7CQI - chains S and T of the 5 polymer chains in the assembly; structure by electron microscopy, 3.20 A resolution.

== Chain S ==
Name: Serine palmitoyltransferase 1
From: Homo sapiens
Notes: EC 2.3.1.50
UniProt: O15269 (SPTC1_HUMAN); residue numbers follow UniProt; this construct covers 1-473
Chain sequence (473 residues; numbered 1 to 473; the number before each row is that of its first residue):
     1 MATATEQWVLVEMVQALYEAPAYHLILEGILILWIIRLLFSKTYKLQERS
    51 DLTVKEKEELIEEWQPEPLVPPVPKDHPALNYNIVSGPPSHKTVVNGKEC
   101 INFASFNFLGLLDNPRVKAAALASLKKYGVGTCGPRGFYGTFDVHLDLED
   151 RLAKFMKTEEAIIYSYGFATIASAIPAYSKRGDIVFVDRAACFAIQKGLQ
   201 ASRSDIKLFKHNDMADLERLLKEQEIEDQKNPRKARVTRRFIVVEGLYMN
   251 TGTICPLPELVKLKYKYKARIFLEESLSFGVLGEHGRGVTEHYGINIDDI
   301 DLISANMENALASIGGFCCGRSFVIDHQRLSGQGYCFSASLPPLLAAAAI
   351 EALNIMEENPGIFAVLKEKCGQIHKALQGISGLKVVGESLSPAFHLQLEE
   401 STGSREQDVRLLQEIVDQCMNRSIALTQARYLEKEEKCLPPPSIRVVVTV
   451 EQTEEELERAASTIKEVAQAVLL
Unresolved in the structure: 1-51, 473
Ligand contacts:
  - GE0 ([[(2R,3S,4R,5R)-5-(6-aminopurin-9-yl)-4-oxidanyl-3-phosphonooxy-oxolan-2-yl]methoxy-oxidanyl-phosphoryl] [(3R)-2,2-dimethyl-3-oxidanyl-4-oxidanylidene-4-[[3-oxidanylidene-3-[2-(2-oxidanylideneheptadecylsulfanyl)ethylamino]propyl]amino]butyl] hydrogen phosphate): Pro-135, Phe-138, Arg-181, Arg-203, Cys-336, Phe-337
  - pyridoxyl-serine-5-monophosphate (PLS; [3-hydroxy-2-methyl-5-phosphonooxymethyl-pyridin-4-ylmethyl]-serine): Cys-133, Pro-135, Phe-337, Ser-338, Ala-339
UniProt features mapped onto this chain:
  - modified residue: Tyr-164 (Phosphotyrosine)
  - natural variant: Ala-20 (A20S: In ALS27), Tyr-23 (Y23F: In ALS27), Leu-38 (L38R: In ALS27; uncertain significance), Leu-39 (deletion: In ALS27), Phe-40 to Ser-41 (deletion: In ALS27), Cys-133 (C133W: In HSAN1A; C133Y: In HSAN1A), Val-144 (V144D: In HSAN1A), Arg-239 (R239W: In a breast cancer sample), Ala-310 (A310G: Found in a patient with HSAN1A; uncertain significance), Ser-331 (S331F: In HSAN1A; S331Y: In ALS27 and HSAN1A), Ala-352 (A352V: In HSAN1A), Gly-387 (G387A: Does not affect catalytic activity towards serine)
  - mutagenesis: Phe-138 (F138A: Decreased catalytic activity with L-serine and palmitoyl-CoA as substrates), Tyr-164 (Y164F: Increased serine palmitoyltransferase activity and sphingolipid content), Phe-337 (F337A: Strongly decreased catalytic activity with L-serine and palmitoyl-CoA as substrates), Ser-338 (S338A: Decreased catalytic activity with L-serine and palmitoyl-CoA as substrates)

== Chain T ==
Name: Serine palmitoyltransferase 2
From: Homo sapiens
Notes: EC 2.3.1.50
UniProt: O15270 (SPTC2_HUMAN); numbering as in UniProt (aligned over 1-562)
Chain sequence (562 residues; each row starts with the number of its first residue):
     1 MRPEPGGCCCRRTVRANGCVANGEVRNGYVRSSAAAAAAAAAGQIHHVTQ
    51 NGGLYKRPFNEAFEETPMLVAVLTYVGYGVLTLFGYLRDFLRYWRIEKCH
   101 HATEREEQKDFVSLYQDFENFYTRNLYMRIRDNWNRPICSVPGARVDIME
   151 RQSHDYNWSFKYTGNIIKGVINMGSYNYLGFARNTGSCQEAAAKVLEEYG
   201 AGVCSTRQEIGNLDKHEELEELVARFLGVEAAMAYGMGFATNSMNIPALV
   251 GKGCLILSDELNHASLVLGARLSGATIRIFKHNNMQSLEKLLKDAIVYGQ
   301 PRTRRPWKKILILVEGIYSMEGSIVRLPEVIALKKKYKAYLYLDEAHSIG
   351 ALGPTGRGVVEYFGLDPEDVDVMMGTFTKSFGASGGYIGGKKELIDYLRT
   401 HSHSAVYATSLSPPVVEQIITSMKCIMGQDGTSLGKECVQQLAENTRYFR
   451 RRLKEMGFIIYGNEDSPVVPLMLYMPAKIGAFGREMLKRNIGVVVVGFPA
   501 TPIIESRARFCLSAAHTKEILDTALKEIDEVGDLLQLKYSRHRLVPLLDR
   551 PFDETTYEETED
Unresolved in the structure: 1-44, 429-432, 547-562
Ligand contacts:
  - GE0 ([[(2R,3S,4R,5R)-5-(6-aminopurin-9-yl)-4-oxidanyl-3-phosphonooxy-oxolan-2-yl]methoxy-oxidanyl-phosphoryl] [(3R)-2,2-dimethyl-3-oxidanyl-4-oxidanylidene-4-[[3-oxidanylidene-3-[2-(2-oxidanylideneheptadecylsulfanyl)ethylamino]propyl]amino]butyl] hydrogen phosphate): Tyr-122, Leu-126, Tyr-127, Ile-130, Trp-134, Tyr-176, Ser-258, Asp-259, Glu-260, Asn-262, His-263, Ala-264, Val-267, Arg-271, Ile-277, Ile-279, Ser-319, Met-320, Ile-479, Val-496, Gly-497, Phe-498, Pro-499, Ala-500, Arg-509
  - pyridoxyl-serine-5-monophosphate (PLS; [3-hydroxy-2-methyl-5-phosphonooxymethyl-pyridin-4-ylmethyl]-serine): Tyr-176, Gly-238, Phe-239, Asn-242, His-263, Ser-265, Glu-315, Asp-344, Ala-346, His-347, Met-374, Thr-376, Thr-378, Lys-379
UniProt features mapped onto this chain:
  - modified residue: Lys-379 (N6-(pyridoxal phosphate)lysine)
  - natural variant: Ala-182 (A182P: In HSAN1C), Arg-183 (R183W: In HSAN1C), Val-359 (V359M: In HSAN1C loss of normal activity as measured by reduced formation of sphinganine), Gly-382 (G382V: In HSAN1C), Ile-504 (I504F: In HSAN1C loss of normal activity as measured by reduced formation of sphinganine)
  - mutagenesis: Tyr-122 (Y122A: Decreased catalytic activity with L-serine and palmitoyl-CoA as substrates. Does not affect the negative regulation by OMRDL3 and ceramides), Leu-126 (L126W: Some decrease in catalytic activity with L-serine and palmitoyl-CoA as substrates), Ile-130 (I130W: Loss of catalytic activity with L-serine and palmitoyl-CoA as substrates), Trp-134 (W134A: Loss of catalytic activity with L-serine and palmitoyl-CoA as substrates), Tyr-176 (Y176A: Loss of catalytic activity with L-serine and palmitoyl-CoA as substrates), Ser-258 (S258R: Loss of catalytic activity with L-serine and palmitoyl-CoA as substrates), Arg-302 (R302A: Reduces the dimerization propensity with SPTLC1; reduces the dimerization propensity with SPTLC1; when associated with A-305. Does not impair enzymatic activity ...), Arg-304 (R304A: Reduces the dimerization propensity with SPTLC1; when associated with A-302 and A-304. Does not impair enzymatic activity; when associated with A-302 and A-304), Arg-305 (R305A: Reduces the dimerization propensity with SPTLC1; when associated with A-302 and A-304. Does not impair enzymatic activity; when associated with A-302 and A-304), Met-320 (M320Q: Decreased catalytic activity with L-serine and palmitoyl-CoA as substrates), Thr-378 (T378A: Decreased catalytic activity with L-serine and palmitoyl-CoA as substrates), Lys-379 (K379A: Loss of catalytic activity with L-serine and palmitoyl-CoA as substrates), 3 further mutagenesis entries in UniProt

== Interface between chain S and chain T ==
Contacting residue pairs - 149 pairs, chain S then chain T:
  Ile-61(S) / Val-297(T)  hydrophobic
  Glu-62(S) / Ile-296(T)
  Glu-62(S) / Lys-338(T)
  Trp-64(S) / Pro-306(T)
  Trp-64(S) / Trp-307(T)
  Trp-64(S) / Lys-338(T)
  Pro-66(S) / Lys-308(T)
  Pro-66(S) / Lys-338(T)
  Glu-67(S) / Lys-308(T)  hydrogen bond (backbone-backbone)
  Glu-67(S) / Tyr-340(T)  hydrogen bond (backbone-side chain)
  Pro-68(S) / Lys-309(T)  hydrogen bond (backbone-side chain)
  Pro-68(S) / Tyr-340(T)
  Leu-69(S) / Lys-309(T)  hydrogen bond (backbone-side chain)
  Leu-69(S) / Tyr-340(T)
  Leu-69(S) / Leu-394(T)  hydrophobic
  Val-70(S) / Glu-393(T)
  Val-70(S) / Tyr-397(T)  hydrophobic
  Pro-71(S) / Tyr-397(T)  hydrophobic
  Val-73(S) / Tyr-397(T)  hydrophobic
  Val-73(S) / His-401(T)
  His-77(S) / Thr-400(T)
  His-77(S) / His-401(T)
  Ala-79(S) / Gln-208(T)
  Tyr-82(S) / Arg-207(T)
  Tyr-82(S) / Gln-208(T)  hydrogen bond
  Tyr-82(S) / Asn-212(T)
  Tyr-82(S) / Arg-399(T)  hydrogen bond (side chain-backbone)
  Tyr-82(S) / Ala-405(T)
  Asn-83(S) / Asn-212(T)
  Ile-84(S) / Asn-212(T)
  Ile-84(S) / Glu-217(T)
  Val-85(S) / Asn-212(T)  hydrogen bond (backbone-backbone)
  Val-85(S) / Leu-213(T)
  Val-85(S) / Asp-214(T)  hydrogen bond (backbone-backbone)
  Ser-86(S) / Asp-214(T)
  Gly-87(S) / Tyr-199(T)
  Pro-88(S) / Glu-198(T)
  Pro-88(S) / Tyr-199(T)
  Pro-89(S) / Leu-213(T)
  Ala-104(S) / Ile-210(T)  hydrophobic
  Ser-105(S) / Cys-204(T)
  Phe-106(S) / Cys-204(T)  hydrogen bond (backbone-backbone)
  Asn-107(S) / Cys-204(T)
  Leu-112(S) / Gly-202(T)
  Lys-118(S) / Leu-196(T)  hydrogen bond (side chain-backbone)
  Lys-118(S) / Glu-197(T)  hydrogen bond (side chain-backbone)
  Lys-118(S) / Glu-198(T)
  Lys-118(S) / Gly-200(T)
  Leu-122(S) / Ala-193(T)  hydrophobic
  Leu-125(S) / Gln-189(T)
  Leu-125(S) / Ala-193(T)  hydrophobic
  Lys-127(S) / Cys-139(T)
  Lys-127(S) / Val-141(T)
  Tyr-128(S) / Cys-139(T)
  Tyr-128(S) / Val-141(T)
  Gly-129(S) / Arg-183(T)
  Val-130(S) / Gln-418(T)
  Gly-131(S) / Gly-382(T)
  Cys-133(S) / Ser-175(T)
  Cys-133(S) / Tyr-176(T)  hydrogen bond (side chain-backbone)
  Pro-135(S) / Tyr-176(T)
  Arg-136(S) / Asn-135(T)  hydrogen bond (backbone-side chain)
  Gly-137(S) / Trp-134(T)
  Phe-138(S) / Trp-134(T)
  Phe-138(S) / Gly-174(T)
  Phe-138(S) / Val-494(T)  hydrophobic
  Phe-138(S) / Val-496(T)  hydrophobic
  Phe-138(S) / Arg-509(T)
  Tyr-139(S) / Arg-136(T)  hydrogen bond
  Tyr-139(S) / Ile-138(T)
  Tyr-139(S) / Ile-148(T)  hydrophobic
  Tyr-139(S) / Gly-492(T)
  Tyr-139(S) / Val-493(T)
  Thr-141(S) / Arg-136(T)
  Thr-141(S) / Pro-137(T)
  Thr-141(S) / Ile-138(T)  hydrogen bond (backbone-backbone)
  Phe-142(S) / Ile-138(T)
  Phe-142(S) / Ser-140(T)
  Phe-142(S) / Pro-142(T)
  Asp-143(S) / Pro-137(T)
  Asp-143(S) / Ile-138(T)
  Asp-143(S) / Met-149(T)
  Leu-146(S) / Tyr-162(T)
  Ser-165(S) / Met-237(T)
  Tyr-166(S) / Met-237(T)  hydrophobic
  Tyr-166(S) / Ala-240(T)  hydrophobic
  Tyr-166(S) / Met-244(T)  hydrophobic
  Tyr-166(S) / Ala-408(T)
  Phe-168(S) / Met-244(T)  hydrophobic
  Phe-168(S) / Tyr-407(T)  hydrophobic
  Tyr-178(S) / Tyr-115(T)
  Phe-193(S) / His-403(T)
  Phe-193(S) / Tyr-407(T)  hydrophobic
  Gln-200(S) / Leu-272(T)  hydrogen bond (side chain-backbone)
  Ala-201(S) / Arg-271(T)  hydrogen bond (backbone-side chain)
  Arg-203(S) / Arg-271(T)
  Arg-236(S) / Val-112(T)
  Arg-236(S) / Ser-113(T)
  Thr-238(S) / Val-112(T)
  Arg-239(S) / Val-112(T)
  Arg-239(S) / Ser-113(T)
  Arg-239(S) / Leu-114(T)  hydrogen bond (side chain-backbone)
  Arg-239(S) / Gln-116(T)
  Tyr-265(S) / Arg-105(T)  hydrogen bond
  Tyr-265(S) / Gln-108(T)
  Lys-268(S) / Phe-111(T)
  Ala-269(S) / Phe-111(T)
  Arg-270(S) / Phe-111(T)
  Arg-270(S) / Val-112(T)  hydrogen bond (side chain-backbone)
  Asp-298(S) / Arg-105(T)  hydrogen bond (backbone-side chain)
  Asp-299(S) / Arg-105(T)  salt bridge
  Glu-308(S) / Cys-204(T)
  Glu-308(S) / Thr-409(T)  hydrogen bond
  Ala-312(S) / Cys-204(T)  hydrophobic
  Ile-314(S) / Ser-410(T)
  Ile-314(S) / Ser-412(T)
  Arg-321(S) / Thr-103(T)
  Arg-321(S) / Glu-104(T)
  Arg-321(S) / Arg-105(T)
  Phe-323(S) / Ala-102(T)
  Phe-323(S) / Thr-103(T)
  Phe-323(S) / Glu-104(T)
  Phe-323(S) / Tyr-115(T)  hydrogen bond (backbone-side chain)
  Val-324(S) / Tyr-115(T)
  His-327(S) / Tyr-115(T)
  His-327(S) / Asn-120(T)  hydrogen bond
  Leu-330(S) / Tyr-127(T)  hydrophobic
  Gln-333(S) / Phe-239(T)
  Gln-333(S) / Ala-264(T)  hydrogen bond (side chain-backbone)
  Phe-337(S) / Phe-239(T)
  Phe-337(S) / His-263(T)  hydrogen bond (backbone-side chain)
  Phe-337(S) / Ala-264(T)  hydrophobic
  Phe-337(S) / Pro-499(T)
  Ser-338(S) / Met-237(T)
  Ser-338(S) / Phe-239(T)
  Pro-342(S) / Ser-384(T)
  Leu-345(S) / Ala-201(T)
  Leu-345(S) / Ser-412(T)
  Thr-427(S) / Glu-209(T)
  Thr-427(S) / Ile-210(T)
  Arg-430(S) / Gln-208(T)
  Arg-430(S) / Glu-209(T)
  Arg-430(S) / Val-406(T)
  Tyr-431(S) / Tyr-407(T)
  Leu-432(S) / His-401(T)
  Leu-432(S) / His-403(T)
  Leu-432(S) / Tyr-407(T)  hydrogen bond (backbone-side chain)
  Glu-436(S) / Tyr-407(T)  hydrogen bond
  Arg-445(S) / Glu-209(T)  salt bridge
Other interface residues (no listed pair), chain S (100 interface residues in all): Glu-58, Gln-65, Leu-80, Lys-126, Thr-132, Gly-134, Ala-169, Lys-197, Val-237, Phe-241, Lys-264, Asp-301, Ser-313, Ser-322, Gly-334, Ala-339, Leu-344, Ala-348, Leu-426, Gln-428, Ala-429
Other interface residues (no listed pair), chain T (106 interface residues in all): Lys-109, Asn-177, Ala-182, Asn-184, Ala-192, Ser-205, Tyr-235, Gly-236, Leu-249, Leu-268, Ile-310, Leu-311, Tyr-337, Asp-371, Val-372, Thr-378, Ser-402, Ser-404, Pro-414, Val-415

== Overview ==
100 residues of chain S face 106 of chain T across their interface; the contacts include 28 hydrogen bonds and
2 salt bridges. Among the polar pairs are Asp-299(S)/Arg-105(T), Arg-445(S)/Glu-209(T) and
Glu-67(S)/Tyr-340(T). Pyridoxyl-serine-5-monophosphate and compound GE0 are bound between chain S and chain T.
Chain S is Serine palmitoyltransferase 1 and chain T is Serine palmitoyltransferase 2, both from Homo sapiens;
the structure, Cryo-EM structure of the substrate-bound SPT-ORMDL3 complex, was determined by electron
microscopy together with 6M4N, 6M4O and 7CQK from the same study.
